PDB entry 4M1C | X-ray diffraction, 3.50 A resolution | chains C and D of the 4 polymer chains in the assembly

[Chain C]
Name: Fab-bound IDE, heavy chain
Notes: antibody fragment or engineered binder
Sequence (263 residues; row label = number of the first residue in the row; numbers below 1 keep their minus sign (Met-25 is residue -25)):
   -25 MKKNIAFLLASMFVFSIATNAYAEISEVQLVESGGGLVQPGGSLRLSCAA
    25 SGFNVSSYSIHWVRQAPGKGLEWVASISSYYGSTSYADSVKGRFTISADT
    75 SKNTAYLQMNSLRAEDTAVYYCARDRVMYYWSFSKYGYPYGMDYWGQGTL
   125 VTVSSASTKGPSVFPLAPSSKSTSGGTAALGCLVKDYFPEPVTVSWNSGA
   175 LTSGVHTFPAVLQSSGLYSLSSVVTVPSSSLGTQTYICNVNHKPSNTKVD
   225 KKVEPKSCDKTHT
Not modelled in the structure: -25 to 2, 16-18, 75-76, 88-89, 144-150, 176, 202-208, 230-237
Cystine bridges: Cys156-Cys212

[Chain D]
Name: Fab-bound IDE, light chain
Notes: antibody fragment or engineered binder
Sequence (239 residues; numbered -23 to 215; the number before each row is that of its first residue; numbers below 1 keep their minus sign (Met-23 is residue -23)):
   -23 MKKNIAFLLASMFVFSIATNAYASDIQMTQSPSSLSASVGDRVTITCRAS
    27 QSVSSAVAWYQQKPGKAPKLLIYSTSSLYSGVPSRFSGSRSGTDFTLTIS
    77 SLQPEDFATYYCQQSSPSFLITFGQGTKVEIKRTVAAPSVFIFPPSDSQL
   127 KSGTASVVCLLNNFYPREAKVQWKVDNALQSGNSQESVTEQDSKDSTYSL
   177 SSTLTLSKADYEKHKVYACEVTHQGLSSPVTKSFNRGEC
Not modelled in the structure: -23 to 4, 7, 24-29, 67-70, 125-130, 148, 150-152, 156, 182-186, 193-194, 209-215
Cystine bridges: Cys135-Cys195

[Interface between chain C and chain D]
Contacting residue pairs - 74 pairs, chain C then chain D:
  Ser33(C) with Phe95(D)
  His35(C) with Ile97(D)
  Val37(C) with Phe99(D), hydrophobic
  Gln39(C) with Gln38(D), hydrogen bond; Tyr87(D)
  Gly44(C) with Tyr87(D)
  Leu45(C) with Gln38(D); Pro44(D), hydrophobic; Tyr87(D); Phe99(D), hydrophobic
  Trp47(C) with Leu96(D), hydrophobic; Ile97(D); Phe99(D), hydrophobic
  Ser50(C) with Phe95(D); Ile97(D)
  Ser59(C) with Ser94(D); Phe95(D), hydrogen bond (side chain-backbone); Leu96(D)
  Tyr95(C) with Gln38(D)
  Arg100(C) with Tyr49(D); Tyr55(D)
  Tyr104(C) with Ser91(D); Phe95(D), hydrophobic
  Ser106(C) with Phe95(D)
  Ser108(C) with Pro93(D); Ser94(D)
  Tyr110(C) with Pro93(D)
  Gly111(C) with Ser30(D); Ser31(D); Ser91(D)
  Tyr112(C) with Ser91(D)
  Pro113(C) with Ser31(D); Ala32(D); Tyr49(D); Gln89(D); Ser91(D)
  Gly115(C) with Tyr36(D); Leu46(D); Tyr49(D)
  Met116(C) with Tyr36(D), hydrogen bond (backbone-side chain); Leu46(D)
  Asp117(C) with Tyr55(D)
  Tyr118(C) with Tyr55(D)
  Trp119(C) with Tyr36(D); Pro44(D)
  Gly120(C) with Ala43(D)
  Gln121(C) with Ala43(D)
  Phe138(C) with Ser122(D); Ser124(D)
  Pro139(C) with Ser122(D)
  Leu140(C) with Phe119(D), hydrophobic
  Ala141(C) with Phe119(D)
  Thr151(C) with Phe117(D)
  Ala153(C) with Phe117(D); Phe119(D)
  Leu157(C) with Val134(D), hydrophobic
  Lys159(C) with Ser132(D)
  His180(C) with Asn138(D); Asn139(D); Asp168(D), salt bridge; Ser175(D), hydrogen bond
  Thr181(C) with Thr165(D), hydrogen bond (backbone-side chain)
  Phe182(C) with Leu136(D), hydrophobic; Ser163(D); Thr165(D); Ser175(D); Leu176(D); Ser177(D)
  Pro183(C) with Val164(D); Thr165(D)
  Val185(C) with Gln161(D); Ser163(D)
  Ser195(C) with Ser177(D)
  Val197(C) with Leu136(D), hydrophobic
Also at the interface, not in a pair above, chain C (52 interface residues in all): Lys43, Ile51, Ser52, Tyr60, Lys109, Tyr114, Pro142, Ala152, Leu154, Val179, Leu186, Thr199
Also at the interface, not in a pair above, chain D (43 interface residues in all): Val33, Ala34, Gly100, Pro120, Asp123, Glu162, Thr179

[In short]
52 residues of chain C face 43 of chain D across their interface, with 5 hydrogen bonds and 1 salt bridge.
Polar pairs include His180(C)-Asp168(D), Gln39(C)-Gln38(D) and Ser59(C)-Phe95(D).
Here chain C is Fab-bound IDE, heavy chain and chain D is Fab-bound IDE, light chain. Entry 4M1C (Crystal
Structure Analysis of Fab-Bound Human Insulin Degrading Enzyme (IDE) in Complex with Amyloid-Beta (1-40)) was
determined by X-ray diffraction.
